Entry 3AZL (X-ray diffraction, 2.70 A resolution); this record covers chains C and D of the 10 polymer chains in the assembly.

# Chain C
Protein: Histone H2A type 1-B/E
From: Homo sapiens
UniProtKB: P04908 (H2A1B_HUMAN); residues 0-129 here correspond to UniProt positions 1-130 (UniProt number = residue number + 1)
Chain sequence (133 residues; numbered -3 to 129; the number before each row is that of its first residue; numbers below 1 keep their minus sign (Gly-3 is residue -3)):
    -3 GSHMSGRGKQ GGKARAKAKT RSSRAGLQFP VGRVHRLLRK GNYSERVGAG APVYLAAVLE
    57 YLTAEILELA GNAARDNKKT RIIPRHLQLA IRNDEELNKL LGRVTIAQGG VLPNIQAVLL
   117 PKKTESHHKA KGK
Not modelled in the structure: -3 to 10, 119-129
Construct notes: expression tag (-3 to -1)
UniProt features mapped onto this chain:
  - modified residue: Ser1 (N-acetylserine), Arg3 (Citrulline), Lys5 (N6-(2-hydroxyisobutyryl)lysine), Lys9 (N6-(2-hydroxyisobutyryl)lysine), Lys13 (N6-(beta-hydroxybutyryl)lysine), Lys36 (N6-(2-hydroxyisobutyryl)lysine), Lys74 (N6-(2-hydroxyisobutyryl)lysine), Lys75 (N6-(2-hydroxyisobutyryl)lysine), Lys95 (N6-(2-hydroxyisobutyryl)lysine), Gln104 (N5-methylglutamine), Lys118 (N6-(2-hydroxyisobutyryl)lysine), Lys119 (N6-crotonyllysine), Thr120 (Phosphothreonine), Lys125 (N6-crotonyllysine)
  - cross-link (Glycyl lysine isopeptide (Lys-Gly)): Lys13 (interchain with G-Cter in ubiquitin), Lys15 (interchain with G-Cter in ubiquitin), Lys119 (interchain with G-Cter in ubiquitin)

# Chain D
Protein: Histone H2B type 1-J
From: Homo sapiens
UniProtKB: P06899 (H2B1J_HUMAN); residues 0-125 here correspond to UniProt positions 1-126 (UniProt number = residue number + 1)
Chain sequence (129 residues; row label = number of the first residue in the row; numbers below 1 keep their minus sign (Gly-3 is residue -3)):
    -3 GSHMPEPAKS APAPKKGSKK AVTKAQKKDG KKRKRSRKES YSIYVYKVLK QVHPDTGISS
    57 KAMGIMNSFV NDIFERIAGE ASRLAHYNKR STITSREIQT AVRLLLPGEL AKHAVSEGTK
   117 AVTKYTSAK
Not modelled in the structure: -3 to 30, 125
Construct notes: expression tag (-3 to -1)
UniProt features mapped onto this chain:
  - modified residue: Pro1 (N-acetylproline), Glu2 (ADP-ribosyl glutamic acid), Lys5 (N6-(2-hydroxyisobutyryl)lysine), Ser6 (ADP-ribosylserine), Lys11 (N6-(beta-hydroxybutyryl)lysine), Lys12 (N6-(2-hydroxyisobutyryl)lysine), Ser14 (Phosphoserine), Lys15 (N6-acetyllysine), Lys16 (N6-(beta-hydroxybutyryl)lysine), Lys20 (N6-(2-hydroxyisobutyryl)lysine), Lys23 (N6-(2-hydroxyisobutyryl)lysine), Lys24 (N6-(2-hydroxyisobutyryl)lysine), Lys34 (N6-(2-hydroxyisobutyryl)lysine), Glu35 (PolyADP-ribosyl glutamic acid), Ser36 (Phosphoserine), Lys43 (N6-(2-hydroxyisobutyryl)lysine), Lys46 (N6-(2-hydroxyisobutyryl)lysine), Lys57 (N6,N6-dimethyllysine), Arg79 (Dimethylated arginine), Lys85 (N6,N6,N6-trimethyllysine) and 6 more in UniProt
  - glycosylation: Ser112 (O-linked (GlcNAc) serine)
  - cross-link (Glycyl lysine isopeptide (Lys-Gly)): Lys5 (interchain with G-Cter in SUMO2), Lys20 (interchain with G-Cter in SUMO2), Lys34 (interchain with G-Cter in ubiquitin), Lys120 (interchain with G-Cter in ubiquitin)

# Chain C / chain D interface
Pairs across the interface (116):
  Arg17(C) with Tyr121(D)
  Ser19(C) with Lys120(D)
  Arg20(C) with Lys120(D), hydrogen bond (backbone-side chain); Tyr121(D); Ala124(D), hydrogen bond (side chain-backbone)
  Ala21(C) with Ala117(D); Lys120(D)
  Gly22(C) with Lys120(D)
  Gln24(C) with Tyr40(D); Lys43(D); Val44(D); Gln47(D), hydrogen bond
  Phe25(C) with Tyr40(D), hydrophobic; Val44(D), hydrophobic; Val66(D), hydrophobic
  Pro26(C) with Tyr40(D)
  Arg29(C) with Glu35(D), salt bridge; Ser36(D), hydrogen bond (side chain-backbone); Tyr40(D), hydrogen bond
  Val30(C) with Phe70(D), hydrophobic
  Arg32(C) with Glu35(D), salt bridge
  Leu33(C) with Tyr37(D); Phe70(D), hydrophobic
  Leu34(C) with Phe70(D), hydrophobic; Ala74(D), hydrophobic
  Tyr39(C) with Phe70(D); Ala74(D), hydrophobic; Ser78(D), hydrogen bond (backbone-side chain); Ile89(D), hydrophobic
  Ser40(C) with Ser87(D); Ile89(D)
  Glu41(C) with Ser87(D), hydrogen bond (backbone-backbone)
  Arg42(C) with Ser87(D), hydrogen bond (backbone-backbone); Thr88(D); Ile89(D), hydrogen bond (backbone-backbone)
  Val43(C) with Ile89(D)
  Gly44(C) with Thr88(D); Ile89(D), hydrogen bond (backbone-backbone)
  Gly46(C) with Ser91(D); Val118(D)
  Ala47(C) with Ile89(D); Thr90(D); Ser91(D); Ile94(D)
  Val49(C) with Ala117(D); Tyr121(D), hydrophobic
  Tyr50(C) with Ser91(D); Ile94(D), hydrophobic; Gln95(D), hydrogen bond; Val111(D), hydrogen bond (side chain-backbone); Gly114(D); Thr115(D); Val118(D), hydrophobic
  Leu51(C) with Phe70(D), hydrophobic; Ile73(D), hydrophobic
  Ala53(C) with Glu113(D); Ala117(D), hydrophobic
  Val54(C) with Ile73(D), hydrophobic; Val98(D), hydrophobic; Ala110(D)
  Leu55(C) with Ile69(D), hydrophobic; Phe70(D)
  Glu56(C) with Val44(D)
  Tyr57(C) with Leu106(D); His109(D), hydrogen bond; Ala110(D), hydrophobic; Glu113(D)
  Leu58(C) with Phe65(D), hydrophobic; Ile69(D), hydrophobic; Leu102(D), hydrophobic; Leu106(D), hydrophobic
  Thr59(C) with Val44(D); Met62(D); Val66(D)
  Ala60(C) with Val44(D), hydrophobic
  Glu61(C) with Leu106(D)
  Ile62(C) with Met62(D), hydrophobic
  Leu63(C) with Val41(D); Leu45(D), hydrophobic; His49(D)
  Glu64(C) with Val48(D); His49(D), salt bridge
  Gly67(C) with His49(D)
  Asn68(C) with His49(D)
  Arg71(C) with His49(D), hydrogen bond; Asp51(D), salt bridge; Thr52(D)
  Thr76(C) with Thr52(D); Gly53(D), hydrogen bond (backbone-backbone)
  Arg77(C) with Gly53(D); Ile54(D); Ser55(D)
  Ile78(C) with Thr52(D); Gly53(D), hydrogen bond (backbone-backbone); Ile54(D); Ser55(D), hydrogen bond (backbone-backbone); Ala58(D)
  Ile79(C) with Ala58(D)
  Pro80(C) with Lys57(D); Ala58(D); Ile61(D), hydrophobic
  Leu83(C) with Ala58(D); Ile61(D), hydrophobic; Met62(D), hydrophobic
  Glu92(C) with Pro103(D); Gly104(D); Glu105(D), hydrogen bond (side chain-backbone); Leu106(D), hydrogen bond (side chain-backbone)
  Leu93(C) with Leu106(D), hydrophobic
  Leu96(C) with Arg72(D), hydrogen bond (backbone-side chain); Leu102(D), hydrophobic
  Leu97(C) with Phe65(D), hydrophobic
  Val100(C) with Asp68(D); Arg72(D)
  Ile102(C) with Ile61(D), hydrophobic
  Ala103(C) with Ile61(D)
Other interface residues (no listed pair), chain C (53 interface residues in all): Leu23
Other interface residues (no listed pair), chain D (57 interface residues in all): Arg33, Glu71, Gly75, Leu101

# Summary
The interface between chain C and chain D involves 53 residues on one side and 57 on the other; the contacts
include 20 hydrogen bonds and 4 salt bridges. Polar contacts include Arg29(C)-Glu35(D), Arg32(C)-Glu35(D) and
Glu64(C)-His49(D).
Chain C is Histone H2A type 1-B/E and chain D is Histone H2B type 1-J, both from Homo sapiens; the structure,
Crystal Structure of Human Nucleosome Core Particle Containing H4K77Q mutation, was determined by X-ray
diffraction, deposited together with 3AYW, 3AZE, 3AZF, 3AZG, 3AZH, 3AZJ and 3 further entries.
